PDB entry 1YRO | X-ray diffraction, 1.90 A resolution | chains A and B

== Chain A ==
Protein: Alpha-lactalbumin
Source organism: Mus musculus
Notes: fragment: regulatory subunit of lactose synthase
Reference sequence: P29752 (LALBA_MOUSE); residues 1-123 here correspond to UniProt positions 21-143 (UniProt number = residue number + 20)
Chain sequence (123 residues; each row starts with the number of its first residue):
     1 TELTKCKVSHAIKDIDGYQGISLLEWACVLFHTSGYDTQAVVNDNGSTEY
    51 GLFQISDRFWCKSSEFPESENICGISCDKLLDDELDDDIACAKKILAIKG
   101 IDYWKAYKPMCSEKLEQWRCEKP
Disulfide bonds: Cys6-Cys120, Cys28-Cys111, Cys61-Cys77, Cys73-Cys91

== Chain B ==
Protein: Beta-1,4-galactosyltransferase
Source organism: Bos taurus
Notes: EC 2.4.1.22, 2.4.1.90, 2.4.1.38; fragment: catalytic domain, residues 130-402
Reference sequence: P08037 (B4GT1_BOVIN); residues 130-402 here correspond to UniProt positions 57-329 (UniProt number = residue number - 73)
Chain sequence (286 residues; each row starts with the number of its first residue):
   117 ASMTGGQQMGRGSSLTACPEESPLLVGPMLIEFNIPVDLKLVEQQNPKVK
   167 LGGRYTPMDCISPHKVAIIIPFRNRQEHLKYWLYYLHPILQRQQLDYGIY
   217 VINQAGESMFNKAKLLNVGFKEALKDYDYNCFVFSDVDLIPMNDHNTYRC
   267 FSQPRHISVAMDKFGFSLPYVQYFGGVSALSKQQFLSINGFPNNYWGWGG
   317 EDDDIYNRLAFRGMSVSRPNAVIGKTRMIRHSRDKKNEPNPQRFDRIAHT
   367 KETMLSDGLNSLTYMVLEVQRYPLYTKITVDIGTPS
Not modelled in the structure: 117-130
Sequence notes: engineered mutation Lys228 (Arg155 in P08037), Thr342 (Cys269 in P08037)
Swiss-Prot annotation at these positions:
  - glycosylation: Asn190 (N-linked (GlcNAc...) asparagine)
Disulfide bonds: Cys134-Cys176, Cys247-Cys266

== Chain A / chain B interface ==
Residue-residue contacts - 21 pairs, chain A then chain B:
  Glu2(A) - Lys279(B)
  Phe31(A) - Pro285(B)  hydrophobic
  Phe31(A) - Tyr286(B)  hydrophobic
  His32(A) - Tyr286(B)
  His32(A) - Phe360(B)
  Val42(A) - Pro355(B)  hydrophobic
  Lys105(A) - Phe360(B)
  Lys105(A) - Asp361(B)  salt bridge
  Ala106(A) - Phe360(B)  hydrophobic
  Pro109(A) - Phe360(B)
  Met110(A) - Tyr286(B)  hydrophobic
  Met110(A) - Gln288(B)
  Met110(A) - Asp319(B)
  Lys114(A) - Val287(B)
  Lys114(A) - Gln288(B)
  Lys114(A) - Tyr322(B)
  Gln117(A) - Tyr286(B)
  Gln117(A) - Val287(B)  hydrogen bond (side chain-backbone)
  Gln117(A) - Gln288(B)  hydrogen bond
  Trp118(A) - Pro285(B)
  Trp118(A) - Tyr286(B)  hydrophobic
Other interface residues (no listed pair), chain A (14 interface residues in all): Asn43, Asp44, Glu113
Other interface residues (no listed pair), chain B (15 interface residues in all): Phe280, Pro357, Arg359, Ile363, Ala364

== In short ==
The interface between chain A and chain B involves 14 residues on one side and 15 on the other; the contacts
include 2 hydrogen bonds and 1 salt bridge. Among the polar pairs are Lys105(A)-Asp361(B), Gln117(A)-Val287(B)
and Gln117(A)-Gln288(B).
Chain A is Alpha-lactalbumin (Mus musculus) and chain B is Beta-1,4-galactosyltransferase (Bos taurus); the
structure, Crystal structure of beta14,-galactosyltransferase mutant ARG228Lys in complex with
alpha-lactalbumin in the presence of UDP-galactose and ..., was determined by X-ray diffraction.
